Entry 5B39 (X-ray diffraction, 2.50 A resolution); this record covers chains A and C of the 4 polymer chains in the assembly.

Chain A:
Name: HLA class I histocompatibility antigen, B-57 alpha chain
Source organism: Homo sapiens
Reference sequence: P18465 (1B57_HUMAN); residues 1-276 here correspond to UniProt positions 25-300 (UniProt number = residue number + 24)
Amino-acid sequence (276 residues; numbered 1 to 276; the number before each row is that of its first residue):
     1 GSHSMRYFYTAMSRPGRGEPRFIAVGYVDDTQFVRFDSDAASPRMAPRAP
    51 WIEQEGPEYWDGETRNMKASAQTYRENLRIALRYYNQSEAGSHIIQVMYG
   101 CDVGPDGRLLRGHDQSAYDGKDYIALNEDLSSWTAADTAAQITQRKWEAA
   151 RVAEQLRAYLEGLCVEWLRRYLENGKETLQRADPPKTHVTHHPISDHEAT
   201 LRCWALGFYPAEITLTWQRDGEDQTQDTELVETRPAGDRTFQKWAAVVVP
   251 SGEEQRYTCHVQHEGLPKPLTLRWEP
Not modelled in the structure: 276
Disulfide bonds: Cys101-Cys164, Cys203-Cys259

Chain C:
Name: peptide from Ig kappa chain C region
Reference sequence: P01834 (IGKC_HUMAN); residues 1-9 here correspond to UniProt positions 93-101 (UniProt number = residue number + 92)
Amino-acid sequence (9 residues; row label = number of the first residue in the row):
     1 LSSPVTKSF

How chain A and chain C interact:
Contacting residue pairs (38):
  Met5(A) - Leu1(C)
  Tyr7(A) - Leu1(C)  hydrogen bond (side chain-backbone)
  Tyr7(A) - Ser2(C)  hydrogen bond (side chain-backbone)
  Tyr9(A) - Ser2(C)
  Tyr59(A) - Leu1(C)  hydrophobic
  Glu63(A) - Leu1(C)
  Glu63(A) - Ser2(C)  hydrogen bond (side chain-backbone)
  Asn66(A) - Ser2(C)  hydrogen bond
  Asn66(A) - Ser3(C)  hydrogen bond (side chain-backbone)
  Asn66(A) - Pro4(C)
  Met67(A) - Ser2(C)
  Thr73(A) - Thr6(C)
  Thr73(A) - Lys7(C)
  Tyr74(A) - Lys7(C)
  Asn77(A) - Lys7(C)  hydrogen bond (side chain-backbone)
  Asn77(A) - Ser8(C)
  Asn77(A) - Phe9(C)  hydrogen bond (side chain-backbone)
  Ile80(A) - Phe9(C)
  Tyr84(A) - Phe9(C)  hydrogen bond (side chain-backbone)
  Ile95(A) - Phe9(C)  hydrophobic
  Tyr99(A) - Ser2(C)
  Tyr99(A) - Ser3(C)  hydrogen bond (side chain-backbone)
  Asp114(A) - Lys7(C)  salt bridge
  Tyr123(A) - Phe9(C)  hydrophobic
  Trp133(A) - Lys7(C)
  Thr143(A) - Phe9(C)  hydrogen bond (side chain-backbone)
  Lys146(A) - Phe9(C)  hydrogen bond (side chain-backbone)
  Trp147(A) - Lys7(C)
  Trp147(A) - Ser8(C)  hydrogen bond (side chain-backbone)
  Trp147(A) - Phe9(C)  hydrophobic
  Val152(A) - Lys7(C)
  Gln155(A) - Val5(C)
  Tyr159(A) - Leu1(C)  hydrogen bond (side chain-backbone)
  Tyr159(A) - Ser2(C)
  Tyr159(A) - Ser3(C)
  Tyr159(A) - Pro4(C)
  Trp167(A) - Leu1(C)
  Tyr171(A) - Leu1(C)  hydrogen bond (side chain-backbone)
Also at the interface, not in a pair above, chain A (27 interface residues in all): Leu156, Leu163

Summary:
27 residues of chain A face 9 of chain C across their interface; the contacts include 14 hydrogen bonds and 1
salt bridge. Polar pairs include Asp114(A)-Lys7(C), Tyr7(A)-Leu1(C) and Tyr7(A)-Ser2(C).
Chain A is HLA class I histocompatibility antigen, B-57 alpha chain (Homo sapiens) and chain C is peptide from
Ig kappa chain C region; the structure, KIR3DL1*015 in complex with HLA-B*57:01, was determined by X-ray
diffraction together with 5B38 from the same study.
